8P0W - chains A and F of the 12 polymer chains in the assembly; structure by electron microscopy, 2.90 A resolution.

Chain A:
Name: COMM domain-containing protein 1
Source organism: Homo sapiens
UniProt: Q8N668 (COMD1_HUMAN); numbering as in UniProt (aligned over 1-190)
Sequence (190 residues; each row starts with the number of its first residue):
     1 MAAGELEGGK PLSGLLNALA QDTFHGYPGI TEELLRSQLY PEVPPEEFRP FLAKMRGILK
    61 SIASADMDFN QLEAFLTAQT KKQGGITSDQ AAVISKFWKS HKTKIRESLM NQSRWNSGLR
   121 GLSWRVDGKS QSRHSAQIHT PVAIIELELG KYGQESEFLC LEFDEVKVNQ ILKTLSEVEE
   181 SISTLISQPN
UniProt features mapped onto this chain:
  - binding site (Cu cation): His101, Met110, His134
  - modified residue: Ala2 (N-acetylalanine)
  - mutagenesis: Met110 (M110A: Reduces copper-induced fluorescence change), His134 (H134A: Reduces copper-induced fluorescence change)

Chain F:
Name: COMM domain-containing protein 6
Source organism: Homo sapiens
UniProt: Q7Z4G1 (COMD6_HUMAN); numbering as in UniProt (aligned over 1-85)
Sequence (85 residues; row label = number of the first residue in the row):
     1 MEASSEPPLD AKSDVTNQLV DFQWKLGMAV SSDTCRSLKY PYVAVMLKVA DHSGQVKTKC
    61 FEMTIPQFQN FYRQFKEIAA VIETV
Disordered / not traced: 1-15
UniProt features mapped onto this chain:
  - modified residue: Met1 (N-acetylmethionine)
  - mutagenesis: Trp24 (W24A: Does not abolish homodimerization and interaction with COMMD1. Does not abolish repression of TNF-induced NFKB1 activation. Abolishes repression of TNF-induced NFKB1 activation ...), Pro41 (P41A: Does not abolish homodimerization and interaction with COMMD1. Does not abolish repression of TNF-induced NFKB1 activation. Abolishes repression of TNF-induced NFKB1 activation ...)

Chain A / chain F interface:
Pairs across the interface (65):
  Ala63(A) - Cys35(F)
  Ser64(A) - Thr34(F)  hydrogen bond (side chain-backbone)
  Ser64(A) - Cys35(F)
  Ser64(A) - Arg36(F)  hydrogen bond (backbone-backbone)
  Ser64(A) - Ser37(F)  hydrogen bond (backbone-backbone)
  Arg106(A) - Ser37(F)
  Arg106(A) - Leu38(F)  hydrogen bond (side chain-backbone)
  Arg106(A) - Lys39(F)
  Arg106(A) - Tyr40(F)
  Leu109(A) - Cys35(F)  hydrophobic
  Met110(A) - Tyr40(F)  hydrophobic
  Ser113(A) - Ser32(F)  hydrogen bond
  Arg114(A) - Glu62(F)
  Asn116(A) - Glu62(F)
  Ser117(A) - Cys60(F)
  Ser117(A) - Phe61(F)
  Ser117(A) - Glu62(F)  hydrogen bond (backbone-backbone)
  Gly118(A) - Glu62(F)
  Leu119(A) - Phe61(F)  hydrophobic
  Leu119(A) - Glu62(F)  hydrogen bond (backbone-backbone)
  Leu119(A) - Met63(F)  hydrophobic
  Leu119(A) - Gln67(F)  hydrogen bond (backbone-side chain)
  Leu122(A) - Phe71(F)  hydrophobic
  Leu122(A) - Gln74(F)
  Trp124(A) - Glu77(F)
  Trp124(A) - Ile78(F)  hydrophobic
  Val126(A) - Val81(F)  hydrophobic
  Pro141(A) - Ile82(F)
  Pro141(A) - Val85(F)  hydrophobic
  Ala143(A) - Ile78(F)  hydrophobic
  Ile145(A) - Phe75(F)  hydrophobic
  Ile145(A) - Ile78(F)  hydrophobic
  Leu147(A) - Leu47(F)  hydrophobic
  Leu147(A) - Phe61(F)  hydrophobic
  Leu147(A) - Phe71(F)  hydrophobic
  Leu149(A) - Phe61(F)  hydrophobic
  Glu157(A) - Lys59(F)  salt bridge
  Leu159(A) - Leu47(F)  hydrophobic
  Cys160(A) - Thr16(F)  hydrogen bond (backbone-side chain)
  Cys160(A) - Asn17(F)  hydrogen bond (backbone-side chain)
  Leu161(A) - Asn17(F)
  Leu161(A) - Val49(F)  hydrophobic
  Glu162(A) - Thr16(F)
  Glu162(A) - Asn17(F)  hydrogen bond (backbone-backbone)
  Phe163(A) - Leu19(F)  hydrophobic
  Glu165(A) - Ile82(F)
  Lys167(A) - Gln18(F)
  Lys167(A) - Leu19(F)  hydrogen bond (side chain-backbone)
  Ile171(A) - Leu19(F)  hydrophobic
  Ile171(A) - Phe75(F)  hydrophobic
  Leu172(A) - Tyr72(F)  hydrophobic
  Leu172(A) - Lys76(F)
  Leu172(A) - Ala79(F)  hydrophobic
  Thr174(A) - Phe22(F)
  Thr174(A) - Trp24(F)
  Leu175(A) - Phe68(F)
  Leu175(A) - Phe71(F)  hydrophobic
  Leu175(A) - Tyr72(F)  hydrophobic
  Ser176(A) - Tyr72(F)
  Val178(A) - Trp24(F)
  Val178(A) - Phe68(F)  hydrophobic
  Glu179(A) - Tyr72(F)
  Ser181(A) - Trp24(F)
  Ile182(A) - Leu26(F)  hydrophobic
  Leu185(A) - Leu26(F)  hydrophobic
Interface residues without a listed pair, chain A (42 interface residues in all): Ala65, Asp164, Val168, Asn169, Glu177
Interface residues without a listed pair, chain F (37 interface residues in all): Val43, Ile65

Overview:
42 residues of chain A and 37 residues of chain F are in contact; the contacts include 12 hydrogen bonds and 1
salt bridge. Polar contacts include Glu157(A)-Lys59(F), Ser64(A)-Thr34(F) and Arg106(A)-Leu38(F).
Here chain A is COMM domain-containing protein 1 and chain F is COMM domain-containing protein 6, both from
Homo sapiens. Entry 8P0W (Structure of the human Commander complex COMMD ring) was determined by electron
microscopy (same publication as 8P0V and 8P0X).
